8DW6 - chains A and B of the 9 polymer chains in the assembly; structure by electron microscopy, 3.50 A resolution.

[Chain A (and B)]
Molecule: DnaB-like replicative helicase
Organism: Escherichia phage T4
Notes: chain B of this document is another copy of the same molecule, construct and numbering; everything in this record applies to it too
Reference sequence: P04530 (HELIC_BPT4); numbering as in UniProt (aligned over 1-475)
Amino-acid sequence (475 residues; row label = number of the first residue in the row):
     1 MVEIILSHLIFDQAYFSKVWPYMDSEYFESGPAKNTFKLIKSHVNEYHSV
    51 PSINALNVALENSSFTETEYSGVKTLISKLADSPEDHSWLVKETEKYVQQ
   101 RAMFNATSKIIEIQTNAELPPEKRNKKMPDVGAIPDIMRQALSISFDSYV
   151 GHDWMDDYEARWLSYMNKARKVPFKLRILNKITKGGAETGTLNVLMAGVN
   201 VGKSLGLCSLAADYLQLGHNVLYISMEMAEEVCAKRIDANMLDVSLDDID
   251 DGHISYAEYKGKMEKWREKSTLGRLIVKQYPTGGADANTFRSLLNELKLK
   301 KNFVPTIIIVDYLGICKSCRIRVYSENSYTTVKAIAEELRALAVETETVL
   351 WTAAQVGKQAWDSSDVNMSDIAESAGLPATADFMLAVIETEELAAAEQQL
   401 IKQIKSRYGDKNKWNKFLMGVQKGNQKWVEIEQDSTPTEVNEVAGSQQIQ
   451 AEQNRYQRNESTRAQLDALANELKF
Disordered / not traced: 433-475
Swiss-Prot annotation at these positions:
  - region: Tyr456 to Phe475 (Interaction with the helicase assembly factor)
  - binding site (ATP): Ala197 to Ser204
  - mutagenesis: Leu192 (L192Q: Partially suppresses phage growth inhibition by extra copies of bacterial AbpA-AbpB), Asp213 (D213Y: Partially suppresses phage growth inhibition by extra copies of bacterial AbpA-AbpB)
Ligand contacts: ATP-gamma-S (AGS; phosphothiophosphoric acid-adenylate ester): Pro378, Ala379, Lys405, Arg407, Tyr408, Gly409, Asp410

[Chain A / chain B interface]
Contacting residue pairs (98; chain A residue first):
  Met103(A) - Gln114(B)
  Met103(A) - Val131(B)  hydrophobic
  Met103(A) - Ile134(B)  hydrophobic
  Thr107(A) - Ile111(B)
  Thr107(A) - Gln114(B)  hydrogen bond
  Ile110(A) - Ile110(B)  hydrophobic
  Ile111(A) - Thr107(B)
  Gln114(A) - Met103(B)
  Gln114(A) - Thr107(B)  hydrogen bond
  Gln114(A) - Met138(B)
  Val131(A) - Met103(B)  hydrophobic
  Val131(A) - Leu142(B)  hydrophobic
  Gly132(A) - Leu142(B)
  Ile134(A) - Met103(B)  hydrophobic
  Ile134(A) - Met138(B)  hydrophobic
  Pro135(A) - Pro135(B)
  Pro135(A) - Leu142(B)
  Met138(A) - Gln114(B)
  Met138(A) - Ile134(B)  hydrophobic
  Arg139(A) - Lys298(B)
  Arg139(A) - Leu299(B)
  Leu142(A) - Val131(B)
  Leu142(A) - Gly132(B)
  Leu142(A) - Pro135(B)
  Leu142(A) - Leu299(B)  hydrophobic
  Ser143(A) - Leu299(B)
  Ser148(A) - Lys300(B)
  Ser148(A) - Lys301(B)  hydrogen bond (backbone-side chain)
  Tyr149(A) - Glu230(B)
  Tyr149(A) - Lys301(B)
  Val150(A) - Ile276(B)
  Val150(A) - Leu293(B)  hydrophobic
  Val150(A) - Glu296(B)
  Val150(A) - Leu297(B)  hydrophobic
  Val150(A) - Lys300(B)
  Val150(A) - Lys301(B)
  Gly151(A) - Glu230(B)
  Gly151(A) - Val277(B)
  Gly151(A) - Lys278(B)
  His152(A) - Glu230(B)  hydrogen bond (backbone-side chain)
  His152(A) - Glu231(B)  salt bridge
  His152(A) - Ala234(B)
  His152(A) - Leu275(B)
  His152(A) - Ile276(B)
  His152(A) - Val277(B)  hydrogen bond (backbone-backbone)
  Asp153(A) - Leu275(B)
  Trp154(A) - Leu215(B)  hydrophobic
  Trp154(A) - Ile237(B)
  Trp154(A) - Asp238(B)  hydrogen bond
  Trp154(A) - Met241(B)  hydrophobic
  Trp154(A) - Met263(B)  hydrophobic
  Trp154(A) - Leu275(B)  hydrogen bond (backbone-backbone)
  Met155(A) - Met263(B)
  Met155(A) - Trp266(B)  hydrophobic
  Met155(A) - Arg267(B)  hydrogen bond (backbone-side chain)
  Tyr158(A) - Tyr259(B)
  Tyr158(A) - Lys260(B)  hydrogen bond
  Tyr158(A) - Met263(B)  hydrophobic
  Tyr158(A) - Glu264(B)  hydrogen bond
  Tyr158(A) - Arg267(B)  hydrogen bond
  Arg161(A) - Glu231(B)
  Arg161(A) - Ala234(B)
  Arg161(A) - Asp238(B)  salt bridge
  Arg161(A) - Tyr259(B)  hydrogen bond
  Trp162(A) - Ile254(B)
  Trp162(A) - Ser255(B)
  Trp162(A) - Tyr256(B)
  Trp162(A) - Tyr259(B)  hydrophobic
  Ser164(A) - Glu231(B)  hydrogen bond
  Tyr165(A) - Ala234(B)
  Tyr165(A) - Lys235(B)  hydrogen bond (side chain-backbone)
  Tyr165(A) - Asp238(B)  hydrogen bond
  Tyr165(A) - Ile249(B)  hydrophobic
  Lys168(A) - Asp250(B)
  Arg170(A) - Ala229(B)
  Lys184(A) - Asp247(B)  salt bridge
  Glu188(A) - Val232(B)
  Arg320(A) - Gly283(B)  hydrogen bond (side chain-backbone)
  Arg320(A) - Tyr324(B)
  Ile321(A) - Tyr324(B)  hydrophobic
  Glu337(A) - Thr282(B)
  Glu337(A) - Ile315(B)
  Arg340(A) - Glu227(B)  hydrogen bond (side chain-backbone)
  Arg340(A) - Thr282(B)
  Ala341(A) - Pro281(B)  hydrophobic
  Ala341(A) - Thr282(B)
  Val344(A) - Gln279(B)
  Met368(A) - Val199(B)  hydrophobic
  Met368(A) - Trp361(B)
  Ser369(A) - Lys358(B)
  Ser369(A) - Trp361(B)
  Ala375(A) - Trp361(B)
  Pro378(A) - Val199(B)
  Asp382(A) - Glu227(B)
  Lys405(A) - Asn200(B)  hydrogen bond
  Ser406(A) - Asn200(B)
  Arg407(A) - Glu227(B)  hydrogen bond (side chain-backbone)
  Lys411(A) - Asn200(B)
Also at the interface, not in a pair above, chain A (54 interface residues in all): Gln100, Glu118, Ser145, Asp147, Asp156, Thr330, Asn367, Ala379, Thr380
Also at the interface, not in a pair above, chain B (71 interface residues in all): Gln100, Phe104, Glu118, Arg139, Met226, Met228, Leu242, Leu272, Arg274, Tyr312, Gly314, Cys316, Lys317, Glu326, Gln355, Asp362

[Summary]
54 residues of chain A and 71 residues of chain B are in contact; the contacts include 19 hydrogen bonds and 3
salt bridges. Polar contacts include His152(A)-Glu231(B), Arg161(A)-Asp238(B) and Lys184(A)-Asp247(B). Bound
to chain A: ATP-gamma-S.
Chain A and chain B are both DnaB-like replicative helicase (Escherichia phage T4); the structure, T4
bacteriophage primosome with single-strand DNA, State 3, was determined by electron microscopy together with
8DTP, 8DUE, 8DVF, 8DVI, 8DWJ, 8G0Z and 8GAO from the same study.
